Entry 5A08 (X-ray diffraction, 2.21 A resolution); this record covers chain B.

[Chain B]
Protein: Probable mannosyltransferase KTR4
Source organism: Saccharomyces cerevisiae
Notes: EC 2.4.1.-; fragment: lumenal part, residues 33-464
Reference sequence: P38131 (KTR4_YEAST); residues 33-464 here = UniProt positions 33-464
Amino-acid sequence (434 residues; row label = number of the first residue in the row):
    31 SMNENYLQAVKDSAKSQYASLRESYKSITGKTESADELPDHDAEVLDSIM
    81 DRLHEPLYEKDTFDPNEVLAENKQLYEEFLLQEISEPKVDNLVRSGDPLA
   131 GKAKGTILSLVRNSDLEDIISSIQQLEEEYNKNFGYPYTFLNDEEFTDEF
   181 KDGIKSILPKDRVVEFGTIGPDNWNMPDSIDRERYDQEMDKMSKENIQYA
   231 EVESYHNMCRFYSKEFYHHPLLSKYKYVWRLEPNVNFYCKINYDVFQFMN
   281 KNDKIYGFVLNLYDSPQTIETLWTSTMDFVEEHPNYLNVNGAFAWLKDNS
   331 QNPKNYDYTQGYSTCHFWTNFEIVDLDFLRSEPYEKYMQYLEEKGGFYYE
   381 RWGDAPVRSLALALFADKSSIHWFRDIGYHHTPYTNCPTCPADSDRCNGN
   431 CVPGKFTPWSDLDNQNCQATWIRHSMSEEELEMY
Unresolved in the structure: 31-70, 224-230
Sequence notes: expression tag (31-32)
Disulfides: Cys269-Cys427, Cys345-Cys447, Cys417-Cys431
Metal / ion sites: Ca2+ site 1: Asp77, Asp81, Asp120; Ca2+ site 2: His84, Glu311, Glu458, Glu462; Ca2+ site 3: Asp308, Glu311, Glu458, Glu462
Swiss-Prot annotation at these positions:
  - active site: Glu352 (Nucleophile)
What the authors report for this chain:
  - Ca2+ coordination: Asp77, Asp81, His84, Asp308, Glu311
  - conformationally variable residues (order/disorder transition): Lys224 to Ala230

[In short]
Asp77, Asp81 and Asp120 form the Ca2+ site 1. His84, Glu311, Glu458 and Glu462 coordinate Ca2+ site 2. Curated
annotation (UniProt) lists active-site residue Glu352. The paper reports Ca2+ coordination by Asp77, Asp81 and
His84 among others; conformational variability at Lys224.
Chain B is Probable mannosyltransferase KTR4 (Saccharomyces cerevisiae); the structure, X-ray structure of the
mannosyltransferase Ktr4p from S. cerevisiae, was determined by X-ray diffraction, deposited together with
5A07.
